1VRN - chains H and L of the 4 polymer chains in the assembly; structure by X-ray diffraction, 2.20 A resolution.

[Chain H]
Molecule: Reaction center protein H chain
From: Blastochloris viridis
Reference sequence: P06008 (RCEH_RHOVI); residues 1-258 here = UniProt positions 1-258
Amino-acid sequence (258 residues; each row starts with the number of its first residue):
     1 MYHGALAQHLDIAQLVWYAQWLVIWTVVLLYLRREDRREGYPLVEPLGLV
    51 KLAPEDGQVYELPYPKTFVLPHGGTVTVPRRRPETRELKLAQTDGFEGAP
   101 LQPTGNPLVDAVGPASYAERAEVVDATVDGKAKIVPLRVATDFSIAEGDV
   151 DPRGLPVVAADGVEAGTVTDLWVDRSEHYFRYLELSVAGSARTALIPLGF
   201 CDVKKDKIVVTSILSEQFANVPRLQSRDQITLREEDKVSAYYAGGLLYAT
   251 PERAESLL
Construct notes: modified residue (1)
Modified positions: Met-1 (n-formylmethionine; FME)
Curated features (UniProtKB/Swiss-Prot):
  - modified residue: Met-1 (N-formylmethionine)

[Chain L]
Molecule: Reaction center protein L chain
From: Blastochloris viridis
Reference sequence: P06009 (RCEL_RHOVI); residues 1-273 here = UniProt positions 1-273
Amino-acid sequence (273 residues; each row starts with the number of its first residue):
     1 ALLSFERKYRVRGGTLIGGDLFDFWVGPYFVGFFGVSAIFFIFLGVSLIG
    51 YAASQGPTWDPFAISINPPDLKYGLGAAPLLEGGFWQAITVCALGAFISW
   101 MLREVEISRKLGIGWHVPLAFCVPIFMFCVLQVFRPLLLGSWGHAFPYGI
   151 LSHLDWVNNFGYQYLNWHYNPGHMSSVSFLFVNAMALGLHGGLILSVANP
   201 GDGDKVKTAEHENQYFRDVVGYSIGALSIHRLGLFLASNIFLTGAFGTIA
   251 SGPFWTRGWPEWWGWWLDIPFWS
Ion coordination: bacteriochlorophyll b Mg site 1 near His-153 (its only coordinating residue here); bacteriochlorophyll b Mg site 2 near His-173 (its only coordinating residue here); Fe2+: His-190, His-230 (shared with 3 residues of chain M)
Small-molecule neighbours:
  - bacteriochlorophyll b (BCB), molecule 1: Val-46, Ile-49, Phe-97, Phe-128, Leu-131, Phe-146, Ile-150, Leu-151, His-153, Leu-154, Trp-156, Val-157
  - bacteriochlorophyll b (BCB), molecule 2: Phe-97, Phe-121, Pro-124, Ile-125, Met-127, Phe-128, Leu-131, Val-157, Asn-158, Phe-160, Gly-161, Tyr-162, Trp-167, His-168, Asn-170, Gly-172, His-173, Ser-176, Val-177, Leu-180, Phe-181, Ile-240, Phe-241, Gly-244, Ala-245, Gly-247, Thr-248
  - bacteriochlorophyll b (BCB), molecule 3: Val-157, Tyr-162, His-168, Phe-181
  - bacteriochlorophyll b (BCB), molecule 4: His-168, His-173, Met-174, Val-177, Ser-178, Phe-181, Val-182, Met-185, Val-220, Gly-221, Tyr-222
  - bacteriopheophytin b (BPB), molecule 1: Phe-41, Ile-42, Gly-45, Ile-49, Ile-89, Cys-92, Ala-93, Ala-96, Phe-97, Trp-100, Glu-104, Val-117, Ala-120, Phe-121, Val-123, Pro-124, Phe-128, Phe-146, Tyr-148, Gly-149, Ile-150, His-153, Ala-237, Ser-238, Phe-241
  - bacteriopheophytin b (BPB), molecule 2: Phe-181, Ala-184, Met-185, Leu-189, Phe-216, Val-219, Val-220
  - menaquinone-9 (MQ9): Tyr-29, Phe-30, Val-31, Gly-35, Ile-39, Ile-42, Phe-43, Val-46, Ser-47, Trp-100, Arg-103
  - ubiquinone-7 (UQ7): Ser-175, Ser-178, Phe-179, Val-182, Ala-186, Leu-189, His-190, Leu-193, Ile-194, Glu-212, Asn-213, Phe-216, Val-220, Tyr-222, Ser-223, Ile-224, Gly-225, Ala-226, Ile-229, Leu-232, Leu-236, Thr-243, Phe-246

[Interface between chain H and chain L]
Residue-residue contacts (78; chain H residue first):
  Trp-17(H) / Phe-62(L)  hydrophobic
  Gly-40(H) / Leu-3(L)
  Gly-40(H) / Ser-4(L)  hydrogen bond (backbone-backbone)
  Gly-40(H) / Phe-5(L)
  Tyr-41(H) / Leu-3(L)  hydrophobic
  Leu-43(H) / Ala-1(L)
  Leu-43(H) / Leu-2(L)
  Leu-43(H) / Leu-3(L)  hydrophobic
  Val-44(H) / Ala-1(L)
  Val-44(H) / Leu-2(L)  hydrogen bond (backbone-backbone)
  Val-44(H) / Leu-3(L)
  Lys-66(H) / Asn-199(L)  hydrogen bond
  Phe-68(H) / Ala-198(L)
  Phe-68(H) / Val-206(L)  hydrophobic
  Val-69(H) / Gly-203(L)
  Val-69(H) / Asp-204(L)
  Val-69(H) / Lys-205(L)
  Val-69(H) / Val-206(L)  hydrogen bond (backbone-backbone)
  Leu-70(H) / Lys-205(L)
  Pro-71(H) / Lys-205(L)
  Pro-71(H) / Val-206(L)
  Glu-84(H) / Ser-4(L)
  Glu-84(H) / Phe-5(L)
  Glu-84(H) / Lys-8(L)  salt bridge
  Leu-88(H) / Arg-7(L)
  Leu-88(H) / Lys-8(L)
  Leu-90(H) / Lys-8(L)
  Leu-90(H) / Val-11(L)  hydrophobic
  Phe-96(H) / Phe-24(L)  hydrophobic
  Gly-98(H) / Phe-24(L)
  Gly-98(H) / Trp-25(L)  hydrogen bond (backbone-backbone)
  Pro-100(H) / Arg-10(L)
  Pro-100(H) / Val-11(L)
  Pro-100(H) / Arg-12(L)
  Pro-100(H) / Asp-23(L)
  Pro-100(H) / Trp-25(L)  hydrophobic
  Leu-101(H) / Arg-7(L)
  Leu-101(H) / Arg-10(L)  hydrogen bond (backbone-backbone)
  Leu-101(H) / Val-11(L)
  Leu-101(H) / Arg-12(L)  hydrogen bond (backbone-backbone)
  Gln-102(H) / Arg-12(L)
  Val-112(H) / Lys-8(L)
  Gly-113(H) / Lys-8(L)  hydrogen bond (backbone-backbone)
  Gly-113(H) / Tyr-9(L)
  Gly-113(H) / Val-11(L)
  Pro-114(H) / Val-11(L)
  Pro-114(H) / Lys-110(L)
  Pro-114(H) / Leu-111(L)
  Pro-114(H) / Gly-112(L)
  Ser-116(H) / Lys-8(L)  hydrogen bond (side chain-backbone)
  Ser-116(H) / Tyr-9(L)
  Tyr-117(H) / Lys-8(L)
  Thr-127(H) / Glu-210(L)
  Val-128(H) / Thr-208(L)
  Val-128(H) / Glu-210(L)  hydrogen bond (backbone-side chain)
  Val-128(H) / His-211(L)
  Ser-176(H) / Glu-210(L)  hydrogen bond
  Glu-177(H) / Ala-209(L)
  Glu-177(H) / Ala-226(L)
  Tyr-179(H) / Leu-227(L)
  Leu-246(H) / Gly-112(L)
  Leu-247(H) / Gly-14(L)
  Tyr-248(H) / Val-11(L)
  Arg-253(H) / Arg-109(L)  hydrogen bond (backbone-side chain)
  Ala-254(H) / Gly-13(L)
  Ala-254(H) / Gly-14(L)  hydrogen bond (backbone-backbone)
  Glu-255(H) / Arg-12(L)  salt bridge
  Glu-255(H) / Thr-15(L)
  Glu-255(H) / Arg-109(L)  hydrogen bond (backbone-side chain)
  Ser-256(H) / Thr-15(L)
  Ser-256(H) / Leu-16(L)
  Ser-256(H) / Ile-17(L)
  Ser-256(H) / Gly-19(L)
  Leu-257(H) / Thr-15(L)  hydrogen bond (backbone-backbone)
  Leu-257(H) / Leu-16(L)
  Leu-257(H) / Arg-109(L)
  Leu-257(H) / Trp-115(L)  hydrophobic
  Leu-258(H) / Leu-16(L)  hydrogen bond (backbone-backbone)
Interface residues without a listed pair, chain H (46 interface residues in all): Glu-39, Pro-42, Glu-45, Arg-82, Arg-86, Thr-93, Glu-97, Ala-99, Ala-243
Interface residues without a listed pair, chain L (41 interface residues in all): Gly-18, Asp-20, Asn-213

[In short]
Chain H and chain L form an interface of 46 and 41 residues respectively, with 16 hydrogen bonds and 2 salt
bridges. Among the polar pairs are Glu-84(H)/Lys-8(L), Glu-255(H)/Arg-12(L) and Lys-66(H)/Asn-199(L). Chain L
binds 4 copies of bacteriochlorophyll b, bacteriopheophytin b, ubiquinone-7 and menaquinone-9.
Here chain H is Reaction center protein H chain and chain L is Reaction center protein L chain, both from
Blastochloris viridis. Entry 1VRN (Photosynthetic reaction center blastochloris viridis (atcc)) was determined
by X-ray diffraction.
